PDB entry 8A7Q | electron microscopy, 2.80 A resolution | chains D and H of the 12 polymer chains in the assembly

== Chain D (and H) ==
Name: Beta-2-microglobulin
Organism: Homo sapiens
Notes: chain H of this document is another copy of the same molecule, construct and numbering; everything in this record applies to it too
Reference sequence: P61769 (B2MG_HUMAN); residues 1-99 here correspond to UniProt positions 21-119 (UniProt number = residue number + 20)
Sequence (99 residues; numbered 1 to 99; the number before each row is that of its first residue):
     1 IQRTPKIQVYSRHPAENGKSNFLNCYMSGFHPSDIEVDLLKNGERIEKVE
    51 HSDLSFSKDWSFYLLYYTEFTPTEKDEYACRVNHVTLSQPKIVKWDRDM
Unresolved in the structure: 1-20, 85-99
Disulfides: C25-C80
Sequence notes: engineered mutation M27 (Val47 in P61769)
UniProt features mapped onto this chain:
  - modified residue: Q2 (Pyrrolidone carboxylic acid)
  - glycosylation: I1 (N-linked (Glc) (glycation) isoleucine), K19 (N-linked (Glc) (glycation) lysine), K41 (N-linked (Glc) (glycation) lysine), K48 (N-linked (Glc) (glycation) lysine), K58 (N-linked (Glc) (glycation) lysine), K91 (N-linked (Glc) (glycation) lysine), K94 (N-linked (Glc) (glycation) lysine)

== Interface between chain D and chain H ==
Residue-residue contacts (153):
  N21(D) - N21(H)  hydrogen bond
  N21(D) - F22(H)  hydrogen bond (backbone-backbone)
  F22(D) - F22(H)  hydrophobic
  L23(D) - F22(H)  hydrogen bond (backbone-backbone)
  L23(D) - L23(H)
  L23(D) - N24(H)  hydrogen bond (backbone-backbone)
  N24(D) - N24(H)  hydrogen bond
  C25(D) - N24(H)  hydrogen bond (backbone-backbone)
  C25(D) - C25(H)
  C25(D) - C80(H)  hydrophobic
  Y26(D) - N24(H)
  Y26(D) - C25(H)  hydrogen bond (backbone-backbone)
  Y26(D) - Y26(H)  hydrophobic
  Y26(D) - M27(H)  hydrogen bond (backbone-backbone)
  M27(D) - M27(H)
  M27(D) - H31(H)
  S28(D) - M27(H)  hydrogen bond (backbone-backbone)
  S28(D) - S28(H)
  S28(D) - H31(H)  hydrogen bond (backbone-side chain)
  G29(D) - G29(H)
  F30(D) - G29(H)  hydrogen bond (backbone-backbone)
  F30(D) - F30(H)  hydrophobic
  F30(D) - H31(H)  hydrogen bond (backbone-backbone)
  F30(D) - P32(H)
  H31(D) - H31(H)
  P32(D) - P32(H)
  P32(D) - S33(H)  hydrogen bond (backbone-backbone)
  S33(D) - S33(H)
  D34(D) - S33(H)  hydrogen bond (backbone-backbone)
  D34(D) - D34(H)  hydrogen bond (backbone-backbone)
  I35(D) - D34(H)  hydrogen bond (backbone-backbone)
  I35(D) - I35(H)
  I35(D) - E36(H)  hydrogen bond (backbone-backbone)
  E36(D) - E36(H)
  V37(D) - E36(H)  hydrogen bond (backbone-backbone)
  V37(D) - V37(H)
  V37(D) - D38(H)  hydrogen bond (backbone-backbone)
  D38(D) - D38(H)
  L39(D) - D38(H)  hydrogen bond (backbone-backbone)
  L39(D) - L39(H)
  L39(D) - L40(H)  hydrogen bond (backbone-backbone)
  L40(D) - L40(H)
  L40(D) - K41(H)
  K41(D) - L40(H)
  K41(D) - K41(H)  hydrogen bond (backbone-backbone)
  K41(D) - N42(H)  hydrogen bond (backbone-backbone)
  N42(D) - N42(H)  hydrogen bond
  G43(D) - N42(H)
  G43(D) - G43(H)
  G43(D) - E44(H)  hydrogen bond (backbone-backbone)
  E44(D) - E44(H)
  E44(D) - R45(H)  salt bridge
  R45(D) - E44(H)  hydrogen bond (backbone-backbone)
  R45(D) - R45(H)
  I46(D) - R45(H)
  I46(D) - I46(H)
  I46(D) - E47(H)  hydrogen bond (backbone-backbone)
  E47(D) - E47(H)  hydrogen bond (backbone-backbone)
  E47(D) - K48(H)  hydrogen bond (backbone-backbone)
  K48(D) - K48(H)
  V49(D) - K48(H)  hydrogen bond (backbone-backbone)
  V49(D) - V49(H)
  V49(D) - E50(H)  hydrogen bond (backbone-backbone)
  E50(D) - E50(H)
  H51(D) - E50(H)  hydrogen bond (backbone-backbone)
  H51(D) - H51(H)
  S52(D) - L39(H)
  S52(D) - H51(H)  hydrogen bond (backbone-backbone)
  S52(D) - S52(H)
  S52(D) - D53(H)  hydrogen bond (backbone-backbone)
  D53(D) - D53(H)
  L54(D) - V37(H)
  L54(D) - D38(H)
  L54(D) - L39(H)  hydrophobic
  L54(D) - D53(H)  hydrogen bond (backbone-backbone)
  S55(D) - D53(H)  hydrogen bond (backbone-backbone)
  S55(D) - S55(H)  hydrogen bond (side chain-backbone)
  F56(D) - I35(H)  hydrophobic
  F56(D) - S55(H)  hydrogen bond (backbone-backbone)
  F56(D) - F56(H)
  S57(D) - F56(H)  hydrogen bond (backbone-backbone)
  S57(D) - S57(H)
  K58(D) - S57(H)
  K58(D) - K58(H)  hydrogen bond (backbone-backbone)
  K58(D) - D59(H)  hydrogen bond (backbone-backbone)
  D59(D) - K58(H)
  D59(D) - D59(H)  hydrogen bond (side chain-backbone)
  W60(D) - F30(H)  hydrophobic
  W60(D) - P32(H)  hydrophobic
  W60(D) - F56(H)  hydrophobic
  W60(D) - S57(H)
  W60(D) - D59(H)  hydrogen bond (backbone-backbone)
  W60(D) - W60(H)
  W60(D) - S61(H)  hydrogen bond (backbone-backbone)
  S61(D) - F30(H)
  S61(D) - S61(H)
  F62(D) - S28(H)
  F62(D) - G29(H)
  F62(D) - F30(H)
  F62(D) - S61(H)  hydrogen bond (backbone-backbone)
  F62(D) - F62(H)
  Y63(D) - F62(H)  hydrogen bond (backbone-backbone)
  Y63(D) - Y63(H)  hydrophobic
  Y63(D) - L64(H)  hydrogen bond (backbone-backbone)
  L64(D) - L64(H)
  L65(D) - L64(H)  hydrogen bond (backbone-backbone)
  L65(D) - L65(H)  hydrophobic
  L65(D) - Y66(H)  hydrogen bond (backbone-backbone)
  L65(D) - T68(H)  hydrogen bond (backbone-side chain)
  L65(D) - F70(H)  hydrophobic
  Y66(D) - Y66(H)  hydrophobic
  Y67(D) - Y66(H)  hydrogen bond (backbone-backbone)
  Y67(D) - Y67(H)
  T68(D) - Y67(H)
  T68(D) - T68(H)
  T68(D) - E69(H)  hydrogen bond (backbone-backbone)
  E69(D) - E69(H)
  F70(D) - E69(H)  hydrogen bond (backbone-backbone)
  F70(D) - F70(H)  hydrophobic
  F70(D) - T71(H)  hydrogen bond (backbone-backbone)
  F70(D) - P72(H)
  T71(D) - T71(H)
  P72(D) - P72(H)
  P72(D) - T73(H)  hydrogen bond (backbone-backbone)
  T73(D) - T73(H)
  E74(D) - T73(H)  hydrogen bond (backbone-backbone)
  E74(D) - E74(H)
  E74(D) - K75(H)  hydrogen bond (backbone-backbone)
  E74(D) - D76(H)
  K75(D) - K75(H)
  D76(D) - K75(H)  hydrogen bond (backbone-backbone)
  D76(D) - D76(H)  hydrogen bond (backbone-side chain)
  D76(D) - E77(H)  hydrogen bond (backbone-backbone)
  E77(D) - E77(H)
  Y78(D) - C25(H)
  Y78(D) - Y26(H)
  Y78(D) - E77(H)  hydrogen bond (backbone-backbone)
  Y78(D) - Y78(H)  hydrophobic
  Y78(D) - A79(H)  hydrogen bond (backbone-backbone)
  Y78(D) - C80(H)
  A79(D) - A79(H)
  C80(D) - L23(H)
  C80(D) - A79(H)
  C80(D) - C80(H)  hydrogen bond (backbone-side chain)
  C80(D) - R81(H)  hydrogen bond (backbone-backbone)
  R81(D) - R81(H)
  V82(D) - N21(H)
  V82(D) - R81(H)  hydrogen bond (backbone-backbone)
  V82(D) - V82(H)
  V82(D) - N83(H)  hydrogen bond (backbone-backbone)
  N83(D) - N83(H)  hydrogen bond
  H84(D) - N83(H)  hydrogen bond (backbone-backbone)
  H84(D) - H84(H)
Also at the interface, not in a pair above, chain H (64 interface residues in all): L54

== In short ==
The chain D/chain H interface involves 64 residues from each chain; the contacts include 68 hydrogen bonds and
1 salt bridge. Among the polar pairs are E44(D)-R45(H), N21(D)-N21(H) and N24(D)-N24(H).
Both chains are Beta-2-microglobulin (Homo sapiens). Entry 8A7Q (beta-2-microglobulin V27M amyloid fibril form
4PF) was determined by electron microscopy together with 8A7O, 8A7P and 8A7T from the same study.
